PDB entry 1FNT | X-ray diffraction, 3.20 A resolution | chains B and C of the 42 polymer chains in the assembly

# Chain B
Name: Proteasome component Y7
From: Saccharomyces cerevisiae
Notes: EC 3.4.99.46
UniProt: P23639 (PSA2_YEAST); residues 1-250 here = UniProt positions 1-250
Chain sequence (250 residues; row label = number of the first residue in the row):
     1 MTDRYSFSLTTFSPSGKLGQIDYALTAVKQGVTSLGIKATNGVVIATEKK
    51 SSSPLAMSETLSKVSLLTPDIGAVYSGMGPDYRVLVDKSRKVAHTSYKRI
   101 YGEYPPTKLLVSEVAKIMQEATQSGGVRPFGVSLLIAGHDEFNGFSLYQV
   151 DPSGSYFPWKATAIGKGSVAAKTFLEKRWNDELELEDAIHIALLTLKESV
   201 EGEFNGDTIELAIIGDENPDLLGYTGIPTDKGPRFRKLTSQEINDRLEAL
Disordered / not traced: 1-3
Swiss-Prot annotation at these positions:
  - cross-link: K108 (Glycyl lysine isopeptide (Lys-Gly) (interchain with G-Cter in ubiquitin))

# Chain C
Name: Proteasome component Y13
From: Saccharomyces cerevisiae
Notes: EC 3.4.99.46
UniProt: P23638 (PSA4_YEAST); numbering as in UniProt (aligned over 1-245)
Chain sequence (245 residues; each row starts with the number of its first residue):
     1 MGSRRYDSRTTIFSPEGRLYQVEYALESISHAGTAIGIMASDGIVLAAER
    51 KVTSTLLEQDTSTEKLYKLNDKIAVAVAGLTADAEILINTARIHAQNYLK
   101 TYNEDIPVEILVRRLSDIKQGYTQHGGLRPFGVSFIYAGYDDRYGYQLYT
   151 SNPSGNYTGWKAISVGANTSAAQTLLQMDYKDDMKVDDAIELALKTLSKT
   201 TDSSALTYDRLEFATIRKGANDGEVYQKIFKPQEIKDILVKTGIT
Disordered / not traced: 1-4
Swiss-Prot annotation at these positions:
  - cross-link (Glycyl lysine isopeptide (Lys-Gly)): K100 (interchain with G-Cter in ubiquitin), K199 (interchain with G-Cter in ubiquitin), K231 (interchain with G-Cter in ubiquitin)

# Chain B / chain C interface
Residue-residue contacts (33):
  T11(B) - Q21(C)  hydrogen bond
  F12(B) - Q21(C)
  F12(B) - Y24(C)
  F12(B) - A25(C)  hydrophobic
  F12(B) - P130(C)  hydrophobic
  S13(B) - Y24(C)
  P14(B) - Y24(C)
  S15(B) - Y24(C)
  S15(B) - E27(C)
  S15(B) - S28(C)
  G16(B) - S28(C)
  L18(B) - R129(C)
  K38(B) - E58(C)  salt bridge
  Q123(B) - Y122(C)
  Q123(B) - L128(C)
  Q123(B) - R129(C)  hydrogen bond (side chain-backbone)
  Q123(B) - F131(C)
  N143(B) - T61(C)
  S153(B) - A82(C)
  S155(B) - T81(C)
  Y156(B) - E64(C)
  Y156(B) - E85(C)  hydrogen bond
  F157(B) - V52(C)  hydrophobic
  P158(B) - L57(C)
  P158(B) - E58(C)  hydrogen bond (backbone-backbone)
  P158(B) - S62(C)
  W159(B) - L56(C)
  W159(B) - L57(C)  hydrophobic
  K160(B) - T55(C)
  K160(B) - L56(C)  hydrogen bond (backbone-backbone)
  K160(B) - L57(C)
  A161(B) - L56(C)
  E176(B) - T55(C)  hydrogen bond
Interface residues without a listed pair, chain B (25 interface residues in all): T10, K108, Q119, T122, K172, L175
Interface residues without a listed pair, chain C (25 interface residues in all): H31, S54, I86, G132

# Summary
The chain B/chain C interface involves 25 residues from each chain; the contacts include 6 hydrogen bonds and
1 salt bridge. Polar contacts include K38(B)-E58(C), T11(B)-Q21(C) and Q123(B)-R129(C).
Chain B is Proteasome component Y7 and chain C is Proteasome component Y13, both from Saccharomyces
cerevisiae; the structure, Crystal structure of the 20S proteasome from yeast in complex with the proteasome
activator PA26 from ..., was determined by X-ray diffraction.
